8C1W - chains A and D of the 4 polymer chains in the assembly; structure by electron microscopy, 3.90 A resolution.

== Chain A (and D) ==
Protein: 5-hydroxytryptamine receptor 3A
Organism: Mus musculus
Notes: chain D of this document is another copy of the same molecule, construct and numbering; everything in this record applies to it too
UniProtKB: P23979 (5HT3A_MOUSE); the construct has insertions or renumbered stretches relative to UniProt, so the offset changes along the chain: 6-276 = UniProt 32-302; 278-462 = UniProt 303-487
Amino-acid sequence (538 residues; row label = number of the first residue in the row; numbers below 1 keep their minus sign (Met-75 is residue -75)):
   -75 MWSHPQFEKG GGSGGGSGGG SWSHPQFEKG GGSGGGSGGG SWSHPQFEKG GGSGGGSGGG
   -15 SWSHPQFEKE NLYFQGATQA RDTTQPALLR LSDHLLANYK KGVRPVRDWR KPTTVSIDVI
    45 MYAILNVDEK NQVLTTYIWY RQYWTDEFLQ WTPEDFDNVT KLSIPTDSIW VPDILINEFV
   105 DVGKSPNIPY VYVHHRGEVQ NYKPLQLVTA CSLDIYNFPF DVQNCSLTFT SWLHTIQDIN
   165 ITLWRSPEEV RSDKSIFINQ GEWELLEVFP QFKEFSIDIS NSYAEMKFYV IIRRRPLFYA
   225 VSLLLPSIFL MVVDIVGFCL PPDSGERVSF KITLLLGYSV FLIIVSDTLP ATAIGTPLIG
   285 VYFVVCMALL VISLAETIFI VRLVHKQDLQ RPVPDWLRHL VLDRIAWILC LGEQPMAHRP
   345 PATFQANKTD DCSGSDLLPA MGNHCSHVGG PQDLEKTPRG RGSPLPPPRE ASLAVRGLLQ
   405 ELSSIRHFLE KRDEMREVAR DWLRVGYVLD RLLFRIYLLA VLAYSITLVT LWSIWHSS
Unresolved in the structure: -75 to 7, 201-203, 334-420 (chain D: -75 to 12, 76-79, 83, 107-115, 203-204, 334-419)
Differences from the reference sequence: initiating methionine (-75); expression tag (-74 to 5); insertion (277); engineered mutation Ser461 (Tyr486 in P23979)
From the paper describing this entry:
  - post-translational modification sites: Asn82, Asn148, Asn164
  - conformationally variable residues (helix shift): Leu260

== Interface between chain A and chain D ==
Pairs across the interface (32; chain A residue first):
  Glu250(A) - Leu244(D)
  Glu250(A) - Glu250(D)
  Glu250(A) - Phe254(D)
  Val252(A) - Val237(D)  hydrophobic
  Val252(A) - Phe254(D)  hydrophobic
  Ser253(A) - Phe254(D)
  Ser253(A) - Thr257(D)  hydrogen bond
  Ser253(A) - Leu258(D)
  Ile256(A) - Phe233(D)
  Ile256(A) - Leu234(D)
  Ile256(A) - Val237(D)  hydrophobic
  Thr257(A) - Thr257(D)
  Thr257(A) - Gly261(D)
  Leu260(A) - Pro230(D)  hydrophobic
  Leu260(A) - Gly261(D)
  Leu260(A) - Val264(D)  hydrophobic
  Leu260(A) - Phe265(D)  hydrophobic
  Leu260(A) - Ile268(D)  hydrophobic
  Ser263(A) - Ser226(D)  hydrogen bond (side chain-backbone)
  Ser263(A) - Pro230(D)
  Ser263(A) - Ile268(D)
  Val264(A) - Ile267(D)  hydrophobic
  Ile267(A) - Ser226(D)
  Ile267(A) - Ile268(D)  hydrophobic
  Ile267(A) - Asp271(D)
  Ile267(A) - Thr272(D)
  Ser270(A) - Phe222(D)
  Val295(A) - Phe233(D)  hydrophobic
  Leu298(A) - Phe233(D)  hydrophobic
  Ile302(A) - Val237(D)  hydrophobic
  His309(A) - Cys243(D)
  His309(A) - Leu244(D)
Also at the interface, not in a pair above, chain A (16 interface residues in all): Leu259, Val305
Also at the interface, not in a pair above, chain D (22 interface residues in all): Leu229, Val236, Val240

== Summary ==
Chain A and chain D form an interface of 16 and 22 residues respectively; the contacts include 2 hydrogen
bonds. Among the polar pairs are Ser253(A)-Thr257(D) and Ser263(A)-Ser226(D). From the paper: modification
sites Asn82(A), Asn148(A) and Asn164(A); conformational variability at Leu260(A).
Both chains are 5-hydroxytryptamine receptor 3A (Mus musculus). Entry 8C1W (Tetrameric 5-HT3A receptor in
Salipro (apo, asymmetric)) was determined by electron microscopy (same publication as 8C1Z, 8C20 and 8C21).
